Entry 8FIS (electron microscopy, 3.18 A resolution); this record covers chains C and F of the 10 polymer chains in the assembly.

Chain C:
Molecule: Envelope glycoprotein gp120
From: Human immunodeficiency virus 1
UniProtKB: Q2N0S6 (Q2N0S6_9HIV1); the construct lacks a stretch of the UniProt sequence and is renumbered around it, so the offset changes along the chain: 31-141 = UniProt 30-140; 150-186 = UniProt 141-177; 188-309 = UniProt 187-308; 312-321 = UniProt 309-318; 2 more segments
Chain sequence (481 residues; row label = number of the first residue in the row; note: 12 numbers in that range are skipped by the numbering (no residue carries them; nothing is unmodelled there); a row labelled like 186A-186I holds insertion residues (186A, then the next letters in order)):
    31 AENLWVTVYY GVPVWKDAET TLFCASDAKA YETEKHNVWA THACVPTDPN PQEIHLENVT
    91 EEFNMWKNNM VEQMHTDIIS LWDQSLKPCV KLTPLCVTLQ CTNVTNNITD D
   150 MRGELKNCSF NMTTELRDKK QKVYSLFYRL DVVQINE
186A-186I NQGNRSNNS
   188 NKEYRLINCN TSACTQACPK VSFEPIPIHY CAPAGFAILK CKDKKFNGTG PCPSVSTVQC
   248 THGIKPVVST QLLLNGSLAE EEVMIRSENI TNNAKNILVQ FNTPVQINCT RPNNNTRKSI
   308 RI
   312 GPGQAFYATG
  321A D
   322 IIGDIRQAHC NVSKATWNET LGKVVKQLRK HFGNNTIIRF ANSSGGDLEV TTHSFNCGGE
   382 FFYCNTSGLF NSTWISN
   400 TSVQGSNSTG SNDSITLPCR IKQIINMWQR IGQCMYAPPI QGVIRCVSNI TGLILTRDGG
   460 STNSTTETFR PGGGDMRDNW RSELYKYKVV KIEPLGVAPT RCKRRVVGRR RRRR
Disordered / not traced: 31, 186A-186I, 400-410, 506-513
Sequence notes: conflict Cys-201 (Ile200 in Q2N0S6), Asn-332 (Thr330 in Q2N0S6), Cys-433 (Ala430 in Q2N0S6), Cys-501 (Ala498 in Q2N0S6), Arg-509 (Glu506 in Q2N0S6), Arg-510 (Lys507 in Q2N0S6), Arg-512 (Ala509 in Q2N0S6), Arg-513 (Val510 in Q2N0S6)
Disulfides: Cys-54/Cys-74, Cys-119/Cys-205, Cys-126/Cys-196, Cys-131/Cys-157, Cys-201/Cys-433, Cys-218/Cys-247, Cys-228/Cys-239, Cys-296/Cys-331, Cys-378/Cys-445, Cys-385/Cys-418
Glycans and other covalent adducts: N-acetylglucosamine (NAG) linked to Asn-88, Asn-133, Asn-137, Asn-156, Asn-160, Asn-197, Asn-234, Asn-262, Asn-276, Asn-295, Asn-301, Asn-332, Asn-339, Asn-355, Asn-363, Asn-386, Asn-392, Asn-448, Asn-462

Chain F:
Molecule: Envelope glycoprotein gp120
From: Human immunodeficiency virus 1
UniProtKB: Q2N0S6 (Q2N0S6_9HIV1); the construct lacks a stretch of the UniProt sequence and is renumbered around it, so the offset changes along the chain: 31-141 = UniProt 30-140; 150-185 = UniProt 141-176; 188-309 = UniProt 187-308; 312-321 = UniProt 309-318; 2 more segments
Chain sequence (481 residues; numbered 31 to 513 plus 11 insertion-coded residues; 13 numbers in that range are skipped by the numbering (no residue carries them; nothing is unmodelled there); the number before each row is that of its first residue; a row labelled like 185A-185J holds insertion residues (185A, then the next letters in order)):
    31 AENLWVTVYY GVPVWKDAET TLFCASDAKA YETEKHNVWA THACVPTDPN PQEIHLENVT
    91 EEFNMWKNNM VEQMHTDIIS LWDQSLKPCV KLTPLCVTLQ CTNVTNNITD D
   150 MRGELKNCSF NMTTELRDKK QKVYSLFYRL DVVQIN
185A-185J ENQGNRSNNS
   188 NKEYRLINCN TSACTQACPK VSFEPIPIHY CAPAGFAILK CKDKKFNGTG PCPSVSTVQC
   248 THGIKPVVST QLLLNGSLAE EEVMIRSENI TNNAKNILVQ FNTPVQINCT RPNNNTRKSI
   308 RI
   312 GPGQAFYATG
  321A D
   322 IIGDIRQAHC NVSKATWNET LGKVVKQLRK HFGNNTIIRF ANSSGGDLEV TTHSFNCGGE
   382 FFYCNTSGLF NSTWISN
   400 TSVQGSNSTG SNDSITLPCR IKQIINMWQR IGQCMYAPPI QGVIRCVSNI TGLILTRDGG
   460 STNSTTETFR PGGGDMRDNW RSELYKYKVV KIEPLGVAPT RCKRRVVGRR RRRR
Disordered / not traced: 31, 185A-185J, 400-410, 506-513
Sequence notes: conflict Cys-201 (Ile200 in Q2N0S6), Asn-332 (Thr330 in Q2N0S6), Cys-433 (Ala430 in Q2N0S6), Cys-501 (Ala498 in Q2N0S6), Arg-509 (Glu506 in Q2N0S6), Arg-510 (Lys507 in Q2N0S6), Arg-512 (Ala509 in Q2N0S6), Arg-513 (Val510 in Q2N0S6)
Disulfides: Cys-54/Cys-74, Cys-119/Cys-205, Cys-126/Cys-196, Cys-131/Cys-157, Cys-201/Cys-433, Cys-218/Cys-247, Cys-228/Cys-239, Cys-296/Cys-331, Cys-378/Cys-445, Cys-385/Cys-418
Glycans and other covalent adducts: N-acetylglucosamine (NAG) linked to Asn-88, Asn-133, Asn-137, Asn-156, Asn-160, Asn-234, Asn-262, Asn-276, Asn-295, Asn-301, Asn-332, Asn-339, Asn-355, Asn-363, Asn-386, Asn-392, Asn-448, Asn-462; glycan linked to Asn-197

How chain C and chain F interact:
Contacting residue pairs (18):
  Glu-164(C) / Cys-126(F)
  Leu-165(C) / Cys-126(F)
  Leu-165(C) / Thr-128(F)
  Leu-165(C) / Ile-184(F)  hydrophobic
  Leu-165(C) / Arg-192(F)
  Arg-166(C) / Thr-123(F)
  Arg-166(C) / Pro-124(F)
  Arg-166(C) / Cys-126(F)  hydrogen bond (backbone-backbone)
  Arg-166(C) / Val-127(F)
  Asp-167(C) / Val-127(F)
  Asp-167(C) / Thr-128(F)
  Lys-168(C) / Thr-128(F)
  Arg-308(C) / Asn-197(F)  hydrogen bond (side chain-backbone)
  Pro-313(C) / Thr-123(F)
  Pro-313(C) / Cys-196(F)
  Pro-313(C) / Ala-200(F)  hydrophobic
  Gly-314(C) / Thr-198(F)
  Gly-314(C) / Ser-199(F)

In short:
8 residues of chain C and 12 residues of chain F are in contact, with 2 hydrogen bonds. Polar pairs include
Arg-308(C)/Asn-197(F) and Arg-166(C)/Cys-126(F). Covalently linked N-acetylglucosamine: at Asn-88(C),
Asn-133(C), Asn-137(C), Asn-156(C), Asn-160(C) and Asn-197(C) and 13 more.
Both chains are Envelope glycoprotein gp120 (Human immunodeficiency virus 1). Entry 8FIS (Structure of
Bispecific CAP256V2LS-J3 Fab in complex with BG505 DS-SOSIP.664) was determined by electron microscopy.
